Entry 5DS9 (X-ray diffraction, 2.56 A resolution); this record covers chains B and C of the 4 polymer chains in the assembly.

Chain B:
Name: DNA-binding protein Fis
Source organism: Escherichia coli (strain K12)
UniProt: P0A6R3 (FIS_ECOLI); residues 1-98 here = UniProt positions 1-98
Sequence (98 residues; each row starts with the number of its first residue):
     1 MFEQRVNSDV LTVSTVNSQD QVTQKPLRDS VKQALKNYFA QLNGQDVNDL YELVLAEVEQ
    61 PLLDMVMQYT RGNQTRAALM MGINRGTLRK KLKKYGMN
Curated features (UniProtKB/Swiss-Prot):
  - DNA-binding region: Gln-74 to Lys-93 (H-T-H motif)
  - region: Asn-17 to Gly-44 (Required for the stimulation of HIN-mediated recombination)
What the authors report for this chain:
  - binding site for the 27-nt DNA strand (chain C): Asn-73, Gln-74, Thr-75, Arg-85
  - mutagenesis - N73A (140-fold): decreased binding to F1
  - mutagenesis - R71A, T75A: unchanged binding to F1
  - mutagenesis - R71A: decreased binding to F27
  - mutagenesis - R71A: decreased binding to F28
  - mutagenesis - R71A: decreased binding to F1+/-8G

Chain C:
Molecule: 27-nt DNA strand
Sequence (27 nucleotides; row label = number of the first residue in the row):
     1 AAATTAGTTT GAATTTTGAG CTAATTT

Interface between chain B and chain C:
Contacting residue pairs (12):
  Gly-72(B) / DA6(C)  phosphate contact
  Asn-73(B) / DT5(C)  hydrogen bond to the phosphate
  Asn-73(B) / DA6(C)  phosphate contact
  Gln-74(B) / DA6(C)  hydrogen bond to the phosphate
  Thr-75(B) / DT5(C)  sugar contact
  Thr-75(B) / DA6(C)  hydrogen bond to the phosphate
  Arg-85(B) / DA6(C)  base contact
  Arg-85(B) / DG7(C)  hydrogen bond to the base
  Arg-85(B) / DT8(C)  hydrogen bond to the base
  Arg-89(B) / DA6(C)  sugar contact
  Arg-89(B) / DG7(C)  salt bridge to the phosphate
  Arg-89(B) / DT8(C)  base contact
Also at the interface, not in a pair above, chain B (7 interface residues in all): Arg-76

Overview:
7 residues of chain B and 4 residues of chain C are in contact, with 5 hydrogen bonds and 1 salt bridge. Among
the polar pairs are Arg-85(B)/DG7(C), Arg-85(B)/DT8(C) and Asn-73(B)/DT5(C). From the paper: a binding site
for the 27-nt DNA strand (chain C) at Asn-73(B), Gln-74(B) and Thr-75(B) among others; N73A of chain B reduces
binding to F1; 3 substitutions were tested in all.
Chain B is DNA-binding protein Fis (Escherichia coli (strain K12)) and chain C is a 27-nt DNA strand; the
structure, Crystal structure of Fis bound to 27bp DNA F1-8A (AAATTAGTTTGAATTTTGAGCTAATTT), was determined by
X-ray diffraction (same publication as 5E3L, 5DTD, 5E3M, 5E3N and 5E3O).
